PDB entry 7RLO | electron microscopy, 2.60 A resolution | chains D and F of the 12 polymer chains in the assembly

Chain D:
Name: Translation initiation factor eIF-2B subunit beta
Organism: Homo sapiens
Reference sequence: P49770 (EI2BB_HUMAN); residues 1-351 here = UniProt positions 1-351
Amino-acid sequence (351 residues; numbered 1 to 351; the number before each row is that of its first residue):
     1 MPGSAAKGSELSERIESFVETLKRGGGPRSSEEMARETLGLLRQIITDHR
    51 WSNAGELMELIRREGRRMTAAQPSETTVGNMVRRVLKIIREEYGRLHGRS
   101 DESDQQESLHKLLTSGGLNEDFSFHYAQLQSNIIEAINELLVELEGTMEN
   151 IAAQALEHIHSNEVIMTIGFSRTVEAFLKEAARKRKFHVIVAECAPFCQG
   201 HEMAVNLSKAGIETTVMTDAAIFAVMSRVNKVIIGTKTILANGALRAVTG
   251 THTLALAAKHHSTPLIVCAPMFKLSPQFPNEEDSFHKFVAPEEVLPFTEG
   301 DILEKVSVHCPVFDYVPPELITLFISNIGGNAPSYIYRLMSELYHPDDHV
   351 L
Disordered / not traced: 1-7, 99-105, 116-119

Chain F:
Name: Translation initiation factor eIF-2B subunit delta
Organism: Homo sapiens
Reference sequence: Q9UI10 (EI2BD_HUMAN); residues 1-523 here = UniProt positions 1-523
Amino-acid sequence (523 residues; numbered 1 to 523; the number before each row is that of its first residue):
     1 MAAVAVAVREDSGSGMKAELPPGPGAVGREMTKEEKLQLRKEKKQQKKKR
    51 KEEKGAEPETGSAVSAAQCQVGPTRELPESGIQLGTPREKVPAGRSKAEL
   101 RAERRAKQEAERALKQARKGEQGGPPPKASPSTAGETPSGVKRLPEYPQV
   151 DDLLLRRLVKKPERQQVPTRKDYGSKVSLFSHLPQYSRQNSLTQFMSIPS
   201 SVIHPAMVRLGLQYSQGLVSGSNARCIALLRALQQVIQDYTTPPNEELSR
   251 DLVNKLKPYMSFLTQCRPLSASMHNAIKFLNKEITSVGSSKREEEAKSEL
   301 RAAIDRYVQEKIVLAAQAISRFAYQKISNGDVILVYGCSSLVSRILQEAW
   351 TEGRRFRVVVVDSRPWLEGRHTLRSLVHAGVPASYLLIPAASYVLPEVSK
   401 VLLGAHALLANGSVMSRVGTAQLALVARAHNVPVLVCCETYKFCERVQTD
   451 AFVSNELDDPDDLQCKRGEHVALANWQNHASLRLLNLVYDVTPPELVDLV
   501 ITELGMIPCSSVPVVLRVKSSDQ
Disordered / not traced: 1-166, 520-523
UniProt features mapped onto this chain:
  - region: Arg170 to Leu179 (May bind the chemical integrated stress response (ISR) inhibitor ISRIB)
  - modified residue: Ala2 (N-acetylalanine), Ser12 (Phosphoserine), Thr86 (Phosphothreonine), Ser130 (Phosphoserine)

Interface between chain D and chain F:
Pairs across the interface - 18 pairs, chain D then chain F:
  Glu157(D) with Val453(F)
  His158(D) with Val447(F)
  His160(D) with Leu179(F); His182(F)
  Asn162(D) with Ser178(F), hydrogen bond (side chain-backbone); Leu179(F)
  Arg185(D) with His182(F)
  Lys231(D) with Thr449(F), hydrogen bond
  Ile266(D) with Thr449(F)
  Leu323(D) with Asn411(F); Val447(F), hydrophobic
  Gly330(D) with Val447(F)
  Ala332(D) with Asn411(F)
  Ser334(D) with Ser510(F)
  Tyr335(D) with Pro513(F), hydrophobic; Val514(F), hydrophobic; Arg517(F)
  Arg338(D) with Arg517(F)
Also at the interface, not in a pair above, chain D (18 interface residues in all): Ser161, Pro264, Thr322, Asn331, Tyr337
Also at the interface, not in a pair above, chain F (15 interface residues in all): Ala410, Glu445, Asp450, Phe452

In short:
18 residues of chain D face 15 of chain F across their interface, with 2 hydrogen bonds. Among the polar pairs
are Asn162(D)-Ser178(F) and Lys231(D)-Thr449(F).
Here chain D is Translation initiation factor eIF-2B subunit beta and chain F is Translation initiation factor
eIF-2B subunit delta, both from Homo sapiens. Entry 7RLO (Structure of the human eukaryotic translation
initiation factor 2B (eIF2B) in complex with a viral protein ...) was determined by electron microscopy.
